Entry 8YGS (electron microscopy, 3.47 A resolution); this record covers chains A and C of the 7 polymer chains in the assembly.

# Chain A
Protein: Outer capsid protein VP4
Source organism: Rotavirus A
Reference sequence: A0A5J6BC68 (A0A5J6BC68_9REOV); residues -2 to 578 here correspond to UniProt positions 1-581 (UniProt number = residue number + 3)
Sequence (581 residues; numbered -2 to 578; the number before each row is that of its first residue; numbers below 1 keep their minus sign (Gly-2 is residue -2)):
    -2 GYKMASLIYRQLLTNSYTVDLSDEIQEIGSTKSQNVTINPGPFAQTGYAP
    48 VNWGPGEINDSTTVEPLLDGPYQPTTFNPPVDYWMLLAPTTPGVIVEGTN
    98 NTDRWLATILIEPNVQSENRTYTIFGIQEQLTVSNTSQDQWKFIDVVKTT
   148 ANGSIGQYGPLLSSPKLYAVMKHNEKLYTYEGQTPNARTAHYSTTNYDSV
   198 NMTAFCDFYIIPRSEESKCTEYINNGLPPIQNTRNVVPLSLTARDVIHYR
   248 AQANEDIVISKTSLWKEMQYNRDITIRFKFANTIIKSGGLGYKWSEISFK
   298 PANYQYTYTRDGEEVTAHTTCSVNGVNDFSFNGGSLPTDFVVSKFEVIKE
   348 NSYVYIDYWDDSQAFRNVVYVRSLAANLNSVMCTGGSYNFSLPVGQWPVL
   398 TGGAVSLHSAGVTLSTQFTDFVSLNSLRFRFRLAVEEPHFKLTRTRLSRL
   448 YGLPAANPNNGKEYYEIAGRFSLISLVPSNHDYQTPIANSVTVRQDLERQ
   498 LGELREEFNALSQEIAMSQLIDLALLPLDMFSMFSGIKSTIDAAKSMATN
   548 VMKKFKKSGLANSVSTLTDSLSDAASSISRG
Unresolved in the structure: -2 to 31, 68-252, 491-578
Sequence notes: conflict Ser332 (Tyr335 in A0A5J6BC68), Ser445 (Asp448 in A0A5J6BC68), Asn454 (Asp457 in A0A5J6BC68), His478 (Asp481 in A0A5J6BC68)

# Chain C
Protein: Outer capsid protein VP4
Source organism: Rotavirus A
Reference sequence: A0A5J6BC68 (A0A5J6BC68_9REOV); residues -2 to 578 here correspond to UniProt positions 1-581 (UniProt number = residue number + 3)
Sequence (581 residues; row label = number of the first residue in the row; numbers below 1 keep their minus sign (Gly-2 is residue -2)):
    -2 GYKMASLIYRQLLTNSYTVDLSDEIQEIGSTKSQNVTINPGPFAQTGYAP
    48 VNWGPGEINDSTTVEPLLDGPYQPTTFNPPVDYWMLLAPTTPGVIVEGTN
    98 NTDRWLATILIEPNVQSENRTYTIFGIQEQLTVSNTSQDQWKFIDVAKTT
   148 ANGSIEQYGPLLSSPKLYAVMKHNKKLYTYEGQTPNARTGHYSTTNYDSV
   198 NMTAFCDFYIIPRSEESKCTEYINNGLPPIQNTRNVVPLSLTARDVIHYR
   248 AQANEDIVISKTSLWKEMQYNRDITIRFKFANTIIKSGGLGYKWSEISFK
   298 PANYQYTYTRDGEEVTAHTTCSVNGVNDFSFNGGSLPTDFVVSKFEVIKE
   348 NSYVYIDYWDDSQAFRNVVYVRSLAANLNSVMCTGGSYNFSLPVGQWPVL
   398 TGGAVSLHSAGVTLSTQFTDFVSLNSLRFRFRLAVEEPHFKLTRTRLSRL
   448 YGLPAANPNNGKEYYEIAGRFSLISLVPSNHDYQTPIANSVTVRQDLERQ
   498 LGELREEFNALSQEIAMSQLIDLALLPLDMFSMFSGIKSTIDAAKSMATN
   548 VMKKFKKSGLANSVSTLTDSLSDAASSISRG
Unresolved in the structure: -2 to 263, 474-578
Sequence notes: conflict Ala144 (Val147 in A0A5J6BC68), Glu153 (Gly156 in A0A5J6BC68), Lys172 (Glu175 in A0A5J6BC68), Gly187 (Ala190 in A0A5J6BC68), Ser332 (Tyr335 in A0A5J6BC68), Ser445 (Asp448 in A0A5J6BC68), Asn454 (Asp457 in A0A5J6BC68), His478 (Asp481 in A0A5J6BC68)

# How chain A and chain C interact
Pairs across the interface (30; chain A residue first):
  Asn32(A) with Val323(C)
  Val33(A) with Val323(C), hydrogen bond (backbone-backbone); Asn324(C); Asp325(C), hydrogen bond (backbone-backbone)
  Thr34(A) with Asp325(C)
  Ile35(A) with Asp325(C), hydrogen bond (backbone-backbone); Phe326(C), hydrophobic
  Ala41(A) with Arg443(C), hydrogen bond (backbone-side chain)
  Gln42(A) with Arg443(C)
  Thr43(A) with Arg443(C), hydrogen bond (backbone-side chain)
  Pro47(A) with Thr335(C); Val391(C)
  Val48(A) with Gly392(C)
  Ser260(A) with Arg443(C)
  Leu261(A) with Arg443(C), hydrogen bond (backbone-side chain)
  Trp262(A) with Arg443(C)
  Val419(A) with Val391(C), hydrophobic
  Pro475(A) with Arg443(C)
  Ser476(A) with Arg443(C)
  Asn477(A) with Thr442(C); Arg443(C)
  Pro483(A) with Phe326(C), hydrophobic; Leu447(C)
  Asn486(A) with Arg446(C)
  Ser487(A) with Val432(C); Tyr448(C)
  Val488(A) with Glu434(C); Tyr448(C), hydrophobic
  Thr489(A) with Glu347(C), hydrogen bond; Val432(C)
Also at the interface, not in a pair above, chain A (25 interface residues in all): Asn49, Ile256, Arg363, Phe418
Also at the interface, not in a pair above, chain C (27 interface residues in all): Tyr289, Phe328, Asn329, Gly330, Ser332, Leu333, Lys346, Asn348, Ala431, Arg441, Leu444, Ser445

# Overview
The interface between chain A and chain C involves 25 residues on one side and 27 on the other; the contacts
include 7 hydrogen bonds. Among the polar pairs are Ala41(A)-Arg443(C), Thr43(A)-Arg443(C) and
Leu261(A)-Arg443(C).
Chain A is Outer capsid protein VP4 and chain C is Outer capsid protein VP4, both from Rotavirus A; the
structure, Cryo-EM structure of simian rotavirus SA11 VP4 in complex with nAb 7H13, was determined by electron
microscopy (same publication as 8YGR, 8YGT and 8YGU).
